PDB entry 7JY8 | electron microscopy, 2.40 A resolution | chains A and S of the 11 polymer chains in the assembly

# Chain A
Protein: Protein RecA
From: Escherichia coli
UniProtKB: A0A376NU07 (A0A376NU07_ECOLX); residues 0-333 here correspond to UniProt positions 1-334 (UniProt number = residue number + 1)
Chain sequence (334 residues; row label = number of the first residue in the row; numbering starts at 0):
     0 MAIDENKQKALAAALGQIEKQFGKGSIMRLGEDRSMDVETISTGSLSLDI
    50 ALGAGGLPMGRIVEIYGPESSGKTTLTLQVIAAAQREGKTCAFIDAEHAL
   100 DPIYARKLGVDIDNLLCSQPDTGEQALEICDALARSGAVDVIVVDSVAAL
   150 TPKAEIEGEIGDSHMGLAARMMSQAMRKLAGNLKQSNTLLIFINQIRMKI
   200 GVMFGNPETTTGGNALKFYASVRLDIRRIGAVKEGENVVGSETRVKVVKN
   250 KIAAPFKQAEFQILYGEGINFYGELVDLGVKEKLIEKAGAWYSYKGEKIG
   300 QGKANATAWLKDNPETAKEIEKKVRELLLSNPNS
Not modelled in the structure: 0
Bound ions: Mg2+: Thr-73 (together with ATP-gamma-S)
Ligand contacts:
  - ATP-gamma-S (AGS; phosphothiophosphoric acid-adenylate ester), molecule 1: Pro-67, Glu-68, Ser-69, Ser-70, Gly-71, Lys-72, Thr-73, Thr-74, Glu-96, Asp-100, Tyr-103, Asp-144, Ser-240, Tyr-264
  - ATP-gamma-S (AGS), molecule 2: Phe-217, Lys-248, Asn-249, Lys-250, Ile-251, Ala-252, Ala-253, Pro-254
Reported in the primary citation:
  - mutagenesis - K286N, K302N: decreased binding to dsDNA (citing earlier work)

# Chain S
Molecule: 27-nt DNA strand
Sequence (27 nucleotides; numbered 1 to 27; the number before each row is that of its first residue):
     1 TTTTTTTTTTTTTTTTTTTTTTTTTTT

# How chain A and chain S interact
Pairs across the interface - 17 pairs, chain A then chain S:
  Met-164(A) / DT24(S)  base contact
  Gly-165(A) / DT24(S)  base contact
  Gly-165(A) / DT25(S)  base contact
  Ala-168(A) / DT24(S)  phosphate contact
  Ala-168(A) / DT25(S)  phosphate contact
  Arg-169(A) / DT24(S)  hydrogen bond to the base
  Ser-172(A) / DT24(S)  hydrogen bond to the phosphate
  Arg-176(A) / DT24(S)  salt bridge to the phosphate
  Arg-196(A) / DT27(S)  sugar contact
  Met-197(A) / DT27(S)  sugar contact
  Lys-198(A) / DT27(S)  base contact
  Ile-199(A) / DT27(S)  base contact
  Thr-208(A) / DT27(S)  base contact
  Gly-211(A) / DT26(S)  phosphate contact
  Gly-212(A) / DT25(S)  phosphate contact
  Gly-212(A) / DT26(S)  hydrogen bond to the phosphate
  Asn-213(A) / DT25(S)  hydrogen bond to the phosphate
Also at the interface, not in a pair above, chain A (16 interface residues in all): Ala-167, Thr-210
Also at the interface, not in a pair above, chain S (5 interface residues in all): DT23

# Summary
Chain A and chain S form an interface of 16 and 5 residues respectively, with 4 hydrogen bonds and 1 salt
bridge. Polar contacts include Arg-169(A)/DT24(S), Ser-172(A)/DT24(S) and Gly-212(A)/DT26(S). Ligands of chain
A: ATP-gamma-S. From the paper: K286N and K302N of chain A reduce binding to dsDNA.
Chain A is Protein RecA (Escherichia coli) and chain S is a 27-nt DNA strand; the structure, Analysis of a
strand exchange reaction with a mini filament of 9-RecA, 27-mer ssDNA, partially-homologous 67 ..., was
determined by electron microscopy, deposited together with 7JY6, 7JY7 and 7JY9.
